6WC2 - chains B and K of the 5 polymer chains in the assembly; structure by X-ray diffraction, 2.10 A resolution.

Chain B:
Protein: MEF2 Chimera, Myocyte-specific enhancer factor 2B, Myocyte-specific enhancer factor 2A
Organism: Homo sapiens
UniProt: chimeric construct of Q02078, Q02080: residues 1-72 from Q02078 (MEF2A_HUMAN) positions 1-72 (same numbers); residues 73-91 from Q02080 positions 73-91 (same numbers); residues 92-95 from Q02078 (MEF2A_HUMAN) positions 92-95 (same numbers)
Sequence (95 residues; each row starts with the number of its first residue):
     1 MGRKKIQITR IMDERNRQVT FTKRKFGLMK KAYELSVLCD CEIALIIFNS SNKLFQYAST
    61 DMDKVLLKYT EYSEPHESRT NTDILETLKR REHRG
Not modelled in the structure: 1-4, 93-95
From the paper describing this entry:
  - binding site for Myocardin Enhancer DNA (chain K): Lys23
  - binding site for Myocardin Enhancer DNA: Arg15
  - post-translational modification sites: Thr80 (citing earlier work)

Chain K:
Molecule: Myocardin Enhancer DNA
Sequence (21 nucleotides; row label = number of the first residue in the row):
     1 AAGCACTTTC TTAAAATAGT G

Interface between chain B and chain K:
Pairs across the interface (7):
  Lys5(B) with DA14(K), phosphate contact; DA15(K), salt bridge to the phosphate
  Ile6(B) with DA15(K), phosphate contact
  Arg15(B) with DA5(K), sugar contact; DC6(K), salt bridge to the phosphate
  Lys31(B) with DA16(K), hydrogen bond to the phosphate; DT17(K), salt bridge to the phosphate

In short:
The interface between chain B and chain K involves 4 residues on one side and 6 on the other; the contacts
include 1 hydrogen bond and 3 salt bridges. Among the polar pairs are Lys31(B)-DA16(K), Lys5(B)-DA15(K) and
Arg15(B)-DC6(K). From the paper: a binding site for Myocardin Enhancer DNA (chain K) at Lys23(B); a binding
site for Myocardin Enhancer DNA at Arg15(B).
Chain B is MEF2 Chimera, Myocyte-specific enhancer factor 2B, Myocyte-specific enhancer factor 2A (Homo
sapiens) and chain K is Myocardin Enhancer DNA; the structure, Crystal Structure of a Ternary MEF2
Chimera/NKX2-5/myocardin enhancer DNA Complex, was determined by X-ray diffraction together with 6WC5 from the
same study.
